Entry 6H9F (X-ray diffraction, 2.10 A resolution); this record covers chains A and B of the 4 polymer chains in the assembly.

Chain A:
Molecule: Glutamate mutase sigma subunit
Organism: Clostridium cochlearium
Notes: EC 5.4.99.1
UniProtKB: P80078 (GMSS_CLOCO); residue numbers follow UniProt; this construct covers 1-137
Chain sequence (137 residues; row label = number of the first residue in the row):
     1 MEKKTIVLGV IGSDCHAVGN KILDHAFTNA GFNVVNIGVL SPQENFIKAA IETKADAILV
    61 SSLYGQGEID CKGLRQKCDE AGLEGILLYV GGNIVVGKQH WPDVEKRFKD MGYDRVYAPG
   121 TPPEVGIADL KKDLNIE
Construct notes: conflict Asn45 (Val in P80078), Val60 (Leu in P80078)
Ion coordination: cobalamin Co: His16 (together with 8ZB)
Residues lining bound ligands: cobalamin (B12): Ser13, Asp14, Cys15, His16, Ala17, Val18, Gly19, Ile22, Leu23, Leu59, Val60, Ser61, Leu63, Tyr64, Gly65, Tyr89, Val90, Gly91, Gly92, Asn93, Val95, Val96, Gly97, Tyr117, Gly120, Thr121, Pro123, Gly126
Curated features (UniProtKB/Swiss-Prot):
  - binding site (adenosylcob(III)alamin): Ser13 to Ala17, Ser61 to Leu63, Asn93 to Gly97

Chain B:
Molecule: Glutamate mutase epsilon subunit
Organism: Clostridium cochlearium
Notes: EC 5.4.99.1
UniProtKB: P80077 (GLME_CLOCO); residues 1-483 here = UniProt positions 1-483
Chain sequence (483 residues; numbered 1 to 483; the number before each row is that of its first residue):
     1 MELKNKKWTD EEFHKQREEV LQQWPTGKEV DLQEAVDYLK KIPAEKNFAE KLVLAKKKGI
    61 TMAQPRAGVA LLDEHIELLR YLQDEGGADF LPSTIDAYTR QNRYDECENG IKESEKAGRS
   121 LLNGFPGVNH GVKGCRKVLE AVNLPLQARH GTPDSRLLAE IIHAGGWTSN EGGGISYNVP
   181 YAKNVTIEKS LLDWQYCDRL VGFYEEQGVH INREPFGPLT GTLVPPSMSN AVGITEALLA
   241 AEQGVKNITV GYGECGNMIQ DIAALRCLEE QTNEYLKAYG YNDVFVTTVF HQWMGGFPQD
   301 ESKAFGVIVT ATTIAALAGA TKVIVKTPHE AIGIPTKEAN AAGIKATKMA LNMLEGQRMP
   361 MSKELETEMA VIKAETKCIL DKMFELGKGD LAIGTVKAFE TGVMDIPFGP SKYNAGKMMP
   421 VRDNLGCVRY LEFGNVPFTE EIKNYNRERL QERAKFEGRD VSFQMVIDDI FAVGKGRLIG
   481 RPE
Construct notes: conflict His130 (Tyr in P80077)
Residues lining bound ligands:
  - 8ZB ((2R,3R,4S,5R)-2-(6-aminopurin-9-yl)-5-propyl-oxolane-3,4-diol): Arg66, Ala67, Gly68, Thr94, Asn123, Gly124, Met294, Lys326, Glu330, Ile334, Pro335, Asn340
  - cobalamin (B12): Thr94, Ile95, Asp96, Ala97, Arg100, Gln101, Asn123, Pro180, Tyr181, Phe216, Leu219, Thr220, Thr222, Met294, Gly295, Gly296, Phe297, His329, Glu330, Ala331, Ile332, Gly333, Ile334, Pro335, Pro410, Ile470, Phe471
  - d(-)-tartaric acid (TAR): Arg66, Thr94, Arg100, Arg149, His150, Glu171, Tyr177, Tyr181, Phe216, His291, Met294
Curated features (UniProtKB/Swiss-Prot):
  - binding site (L-glutamate): Arg66, Arg100, Arg149, His150, Glu171, Tyr177, Tyr181
  - binding site (adenosylcob(III)alamin): Gly68, Asn123, Pro180, Phe297, Lys326, Glu330, Ile334
From the paper describing this entry:
  - binding site for 8ZB: Gly68, Asn123
  - binding site for d(-)-tartaric acid: Arg66, Arg100, Arg149

Chain A / chain B interface:
Contacting residue pairs (47; chain A residue first):
  Ser13(A) - Ala97(B)
  Ser13(A) - Tyr98(B)
  Ser13(A) - Gln101(B)
  Cys15(A) - Pro180(B)  hydrogen bond (side chain-backbone)
  Cys15(A) - Tyr181(B)  hydrophobic
  Cys15(A) - Pro410(B)
  Ala17(A) - Phe408(B)
  Val18(A) - Thr222(B)
  Val18(A) - Phe408(B)  hydrophobic
  Lys21(A) - Phe463(B)
  Ile22(A) - Phe471(B)  hydrophobic
  His25(A) - Ile467(B)
  Ile37(A) - Lys183(B)  hydrogen bond (backbone-side chain)
  Gly38(A) - Lys183(B)
  Val39(A) - Lys183(B)  hydrogen bond (backbone-side chain)
  Val39(A) - Pro410(B)  hydrophobic
  Leu40(A) - Ala182(B)  hydrophobic
  Leu40(A) - Lys183(B)
  Tyr64(A) - Ala97(B)  hydrophobic
  Tyr64(A) - Tyr98(B)
  Tyr64(A) - Asn123(B)  hydrogen bond (backbone-side chain)
  Gln66(A) - Asp96(B)
  Gln66(A) - Ala97(B)
  Gln66(A) - Tyr98(B)
  Gln66(A) - Leu121(B)
  Gln66(A) - Leu122(B)
  Gln66(A) - Asn123(B)  hydrogen bond (side chain-backbone)
  Glu68(A) - Arg119(B)  salt bridge
  Glu68(A) - Leu121(B)
  Ile69(A) - Tyr98(B)
  Ile69(A) - Leu121(B)
  Asp70(A) - Tyr98(B)  hydrogen bond
  Lys72(A) - Glu113(B)  salt bridge
  Asn93(A) - Ala331(B)  hydrogen bond (side chain-backbone)
  Asn93(A) - Ile332(B)  hydrogen bond (side chain-backbone)
  Val96(A) - Ser120(B)
  Val96(A) - Leu121(B)
  Val96(A) - Leu122(B)
  Val96(A) - Ile334(B)  hydrophobic
  Gly97(A) - Gly333(B)
  Gly97(A) - Ile334(B)
  Lys98(A) - Glu301(B)  salt bridge
  Lys98(A) - Ile332(B)
  Gln99(A) - Arg119(B)
  Arg107(A) - Arg119(B)
  Pro119(A) - Ala331(B)
  Pro119(A) - Ile332(B)
Other interface residues (no listed pair), chain A (25 interface residues in all): Ser41
Other interface residues (no listed pair), chain B (31 interface residues in all): Glu106, Asn109, Gly110, Gln299, His329, Ile470

Overview:
25 residues of chain A and 31 residues of chain B are in contact; the contacts include 8 hydrogen bonds and 3
salt bridges. Polar pairs include Glu68(A)-Arg119(B), Lys72(A)-Glu113(B) and Lys98(A)-Glu301(B). The paper
reports a binding site for d(-)-tartaric acid at Arg66(B), Arg100(B) and Arg149(B); a binding site for 8ZB at
Gly68(B) and Asn123(B).
Chain A is Glutamate mutase sigma subunit and chain B is Glutamate mutase epsilon subunit, both from
Clostridium cochlearium; the structure, Structure of glutamate mutase reconstituted with bishomo-coenzyme B12,
was determined by X-ray diffraction, deposited together with 6H9E.
